6U6M - chains H and L; structure by X-ray diffraction, 2.68 A resolution.

[Chain H]
Molecule: DH840.1 Fab heavy chain
Source organism: Macaca mulatta
Notes: antibody fragment or engineered binder
Sequence (226 residues; row label = number of the first residue in the row; a row labelled like 82A-82C holds insertion residues (82A, then the next letters in order)):
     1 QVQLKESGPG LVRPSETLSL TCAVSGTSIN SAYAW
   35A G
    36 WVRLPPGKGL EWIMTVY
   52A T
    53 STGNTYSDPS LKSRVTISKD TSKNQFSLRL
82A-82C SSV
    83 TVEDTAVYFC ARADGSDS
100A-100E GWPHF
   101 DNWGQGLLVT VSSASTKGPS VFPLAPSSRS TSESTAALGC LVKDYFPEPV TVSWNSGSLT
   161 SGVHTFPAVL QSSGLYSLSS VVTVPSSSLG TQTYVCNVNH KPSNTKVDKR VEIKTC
Unresolved in the structure: 129-132, 213-216
Disulfides: Cys22-Cys92, Cys140-Cys196

[Chain L]
Molecule: DH840.1 Fab light chain
Source organism: Macaca mulatta
Notes: antibody fragment or engineered binder
Sequence (213 residues; each row starts with the number of its first residue):
     1 EIMVTQSPVT LSVSPGERAT LSCRASQSVR NRIAWYQQKP GQSPRLLIYD ASIRAPGIPD
    61 RLSGSGSGTE FTLTINSLEP SDVAVYFCQL EANWLTFGGG TKVEIKRAVA APSVFIFPPS
   121 EDQVKSGTVS VVCLLNNFYP REASVKWKVD GVLKTGNSQE SVTEQDSKDN TYSLSSTLTL
   181 SNTDYQSHNV YACEVTHQGL SSPVTKSFNR GEC
Unresolved in the structure: 211-213
Disulfides: Cys23-Cys88, Cys133-Cys193
What the authors report for this chain:
  - mutagenesis - W94A: decreased binding to high mannose glycans

[How chain H and chain L interact]
Contacting residue pairs - 77 pairs, chain H then chain L:
  Val37(H) with Phe97(L), hydrophobic
  Leu39(H) with Gln38(L)
  Gly44(H) with Phe87(L)
  Leu45(H) with Gln38(L); Phe87(L); Phe97(L)
  Trp47(H) with Asn93(L); Trp94(L), hydrophobic; Leu95(L); Phe97(L), hydrophobic
  Thr50(H) with Leu95(L)
  Tyr52(H) with Asn93(L), hydrogen bond
  Tyr58(H) with Asn93(L); Trp94(L), hydrophobic
  Ser59(H) with Trp94(L), hydrogen bond (backbone-side chain)
  Pro61(H) with Trp94(L)
  Phe91(H) with Gln38(L)
  Ser98(H) with Tyr49(L); Asp50(L), hydrogen bond
  Ser100(H) with Asp50(L)
  Trp100B(H) with Arg32(L); Glu91(L); Ala92(L), hydrophobic; Asn93(L)
  Pro100C(H) with Gln89(L), hydrogen bond (backbone-side chain); Glu91(L); Ala92(L)
  His100D(H) with Tyr36(L); Leu46(L); Tyr49(L); Gln89(L); Glu91(L), salt bridge
  Phe100E(H) with Tyr36(L), hydrogen bond (backbone-side chain); Leu46(L); Leu95(L), hydrophobic
  Asp101(H) with Leu46(L)
  Trp103(H) with Tyr36(L); Pro44(L); Phe97(L), hydrophobic
  Gly104(H) with Ser43(L), hydrogen bond (backbone-side chain)
  Gln105(H) with Ser43(L), hydrogen bond (backbone-side chain)
  Phe122(H) with Ser120(L); Asp122(L); Gln123(L)
  Leu124(H) with Phe117(L)
  Ala125(H) with Phe117(L); Pro118(L)
  Pro126(H) with Phe117(L)
  Ser127(H) with Pro118(L); Phe208(L)
  Thr135(H) with Phe115(L)
  Ala137(H) with Phe115(L), hydrophobic; Phe117(L); Leu134(L), hydrophobic
  Leu141(H) with Ser130(L)
  Lys143(H) with Ser130(L)
  His164(H) with Asn136(L), hydrogen bond; Asn137(L); Asp166(L), salt bridge; Ser173(L), hydrogen bond
  Thr165(H) with Thr163(L)
  Phe166(H) with Leu134(L), hydrophobic; Ser161(L); Thr163(L); Ser173(L); Leu174(L); Ser175(L)
  Pro167(H) with Ser161(L), hydrogen bond (backbone-side chain); Val162(L); Thr163(L)
  Val169(H) with Gln159(L); Glu160(L); Ser161(L)
  Leu170(H) with Gln159(L), hydrogen bond (backbone-side chain)
  Gln171(H) with Gln159(L)
  Val181(H) with Leu134(L), hydrophobic
  Thr183(H) with Asn136(L)
Interface residues without a listed pair, chain H (44 interface residues in all): Glu46, Gly106, Pro123, Ser128, Ser179
Interface residues without a listed pair, chain L (45 interface residues in all): Ala34, Gly99, Ile116, Thr128, Val132, Thr177, Thr179, Ser207, Arg210

[Overview]
The interface between chain H and chain L involves 44 residues on one side and 45 on the other, with 11
hydrogen bonds and 2 salt bridges. Among the polar pairs are His100D(H)-Glu91(L), His164(H)-Asp166(L) and
Tyr52(H)-Asn93(L). The paper reports that W94A of chain L reduces binding to high mannose glycans.
Chain H is DH840.1 Fab heavy chain and chain L is DH840.1 Fab light chain, both from Macaca mulatta; the
structure, Crystal structure of a vaccine-elicited anti-HIV-1 rhesus macaque antibody DH840.1, was determined
by X-ray diffraction.
